Entry 8W9Z (electron microscopy, 3.00 A resolution); this record covers chains i and m of the 20 polymer chains in the assembly.

== Chain i ==
Name: Fructokinase-like 2, chloroplastic
Source organism: Nicotiana tabacum
Reference sequence: A0A1S4BFK7 (A0A1S4BFK7_TOBAC); numbering as in UniProt (aligned over 1-648)
Chain sequence (648 residues; numbered 1 to 648; the number before each row is that of its first residue):
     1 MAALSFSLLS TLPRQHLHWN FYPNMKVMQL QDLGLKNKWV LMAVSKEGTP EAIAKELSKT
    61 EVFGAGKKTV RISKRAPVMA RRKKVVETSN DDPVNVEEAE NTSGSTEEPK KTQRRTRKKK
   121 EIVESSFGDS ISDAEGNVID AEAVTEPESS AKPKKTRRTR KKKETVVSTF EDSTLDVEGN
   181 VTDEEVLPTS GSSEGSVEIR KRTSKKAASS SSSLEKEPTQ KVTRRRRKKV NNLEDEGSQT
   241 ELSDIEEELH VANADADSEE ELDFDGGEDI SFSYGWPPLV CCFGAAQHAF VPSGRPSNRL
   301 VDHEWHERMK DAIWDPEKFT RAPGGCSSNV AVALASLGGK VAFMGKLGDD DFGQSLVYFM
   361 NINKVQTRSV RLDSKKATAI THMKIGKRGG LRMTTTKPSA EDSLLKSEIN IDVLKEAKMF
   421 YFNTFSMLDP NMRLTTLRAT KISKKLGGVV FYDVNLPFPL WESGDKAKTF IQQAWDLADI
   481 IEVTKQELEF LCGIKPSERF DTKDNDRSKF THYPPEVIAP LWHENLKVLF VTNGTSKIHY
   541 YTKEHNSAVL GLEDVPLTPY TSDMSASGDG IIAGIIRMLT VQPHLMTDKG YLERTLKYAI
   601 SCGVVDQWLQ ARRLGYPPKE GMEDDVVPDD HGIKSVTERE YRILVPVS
Unresolved in the structure: 1-259, 643-648

== Chain m ==
Name: Thioredoxin-like protein CITRX1, chloroplastic
Source organism: Nicotiana tabacum
Reference sequence: A0A1S3YEW3 (A0A1S3YEW3_TOBAC); numbering as in UniProt (aligned over 1-178)
Chain sequence (178 residues; numbered 1 to 178; the number before each row is that of its first residue):
     1 MQAATLSFHP LAPPPQTSAC HFSSNQRKYS LFSYTCPTPR PSLLSTQTLS RKSICKPPAV
    61 ATGKYVREDY LVKKVSAKDI QELIKGERNV PLIIDFYATW CGPCILMAQE LEMLAVEYES
   121 NALIVKVDTD DEYEFARDMQ VRGLPTLYFI SPDPNKDAIR TEGLIPIQMM RDIINNDL
Unresolved in the structure: 1-68, 178
Disulfide bonds: C101-C104

== Interface between chain i and chain m ==
Pairs across the interface - 69 pairs, chain i then chain m:
  H288(i) - G163(m)
  H288(i) - L164(m)  hydrogen bond (backbone-backbone)
  A289(i) - P103(m)
  A289(i) - P145(m)
  A289(i) - L164(m)  hydrophobic
  F290(i) - R142(m)
  F290(i) - G143(m)
  F290(i) - P145(m)  hydrophobic
  F290(i) - E162(m)
  F290(i) - G163(m)
  V291(i) - G143(m)
  V291(i) - L144(m)  hydrogen bond (backbone-backbone)
  V291(i) - P145(m)
  P292(i) - R142(m)
  P292(i) - G143(m)
  S293(i) - W100(m)
  G294(i) - W100(m)
  K318(i) - T99(m)
  T320(i) - W100(m)
  F352(i) - L164(m)
  F352(i) - P166(m)
  F352(i) - M169(m)  hydrophobic
  A379(i) - R160(m)
  A379(i) - T161(m)
  A379(i) - E162(m)
  I380(i) - I159(m)  hydrophobic
  I380(i) - R160(m)
  I380(i) - T161(m)
  T381(i) - A158(m)
  T381(i) - I159(m)
  T381(i) - R160(m)  hydrogen bond (backbone-backbone)
  H382(i) - A158(m)
  H382(i) - I159(m)
  M383(i) - Q140(m)
  M383(i) - D157(m)
  M383(i) - A158(m)  hydrogen bond (backbone-backbone)
  M383(i) - R160(m)
  I385(i) - I84(m)  hydrophobic
  G389(i) - D138(m)
  G390(i) - D138(m)
  G390(i) - M139(m)
  L391(i) - D138(m)
  R392(i) - I84(m)
  R392(i) - D138(m)  hydrogen bond (backbone-backbone)
  R392(i) - M139(m)
  R392(i) - Q140(m)
  T396(i) - D157(m)
  D402(i) - R142(m)  salt bridge
  F425(i) - R142(m)
  F425(i) - E162(m)
  L428(i) - R142(m)
  F458(i) - T129(m)
  F458(i) - Y133(m)
  F458(i) - A136(m)  hydrophobic
  P459(i) - V141(m)
  E462(i) - R137(m)
  Y560(i) - G102(m)
  Y560(i) - I105(m)  hydrophobic
  Y560(i) - L106(m)  hydrophobic
  Y560(i) - Q109(m)  hydrogen bond
  S562(i) - W100(m)  hydrogen bond (side chain-backbone)
  D563(i) - P103(m)
  P628(i) - M113(m)
  P628(i) - I167(m)
  D629(i) - E110(m)
  D629(i) - I167(m)
  D630(i) - L106(m)
  D630(i) - Q109(m)
  H631(i) - Q109(m)  hydrogen bond (backbone-side chain)
Also at the interface, not in a pair above, chain i (44 interface residues in all): Q287, D350, D351, K384, P457, W461, P559, T561, P617, P618
Also at the interface, not in a pair above, chain m (38 interface residues in all): D130, T146, I165, I173, D177

== In short ==
The interface between chain i and chain m involves 44 residues on one side and 38 on the other, with 8
hydrogen bonds and 1 salt bridge. Polar contacts include D402(i)-R142(m), Y560(i)-Q109(m) and S562(i)-W100(m).
Chain i is Fructokinase-like 2, chloroplastic and chain m is Thioredoxin-like protein CITRX1, chloroplastic,
both from Nicotiana tabacum; the structure, The cryo-EM structure of the Nicotiana tabacum PEP-PAP, was
determined by electron microscopy (same publication as 8WA0 and 8WA1).
